PDB entry 8XCH | electron microscopy, 3.40 A resolution | chains b and f of the 32 polymer chains in the assembly

[Chain b]
Protein: Non-structural protein 8
From: Severe acute respiratory syndrome coronavirus 2
Reference sequence: P0DTD1 (R1AB_SARS2); residues 1-198 here correspond to UniProt positions 3943-4140 (UniProt number = residue number + 3942)
Sequence (198 residues; each row starts with the number of its first residue):
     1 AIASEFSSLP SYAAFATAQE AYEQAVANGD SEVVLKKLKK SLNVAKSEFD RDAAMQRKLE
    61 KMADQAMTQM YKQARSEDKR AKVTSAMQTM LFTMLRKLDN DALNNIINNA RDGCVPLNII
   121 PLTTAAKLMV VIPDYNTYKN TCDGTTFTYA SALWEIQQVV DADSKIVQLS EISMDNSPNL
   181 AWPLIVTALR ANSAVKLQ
Unresolved in the structure: 1-5, 192-198
Curated features (UniProtKB/Swiss-Prot):
  - site: Gln198 (Cleavage)

[Chain f]
Molecule: 39-nt RNA strand
Sequence (39 nucleotides; each row starts with the number of its first residue):
   102 CUGCUCCUAG CAUGCUACUA CCGCGUAGCA UUUCCCAUG
Unresolved in the structure: 140

[How chain b and chain f interact]
Contacting residue pairs - 8 pairs, chain b then chain f:
  Lys39(b) with A121(f), salt bridge to the phosphate
  Lys40(b) with A121(f), sugar contact; C122(f), salt bridge to the phosphate
  Asn43(b) with U120(f), hydrogen bond to the sugar; A121(f), hydrogen bond to the phosphate
  Val44(b) with A121(f), sugar contact
  Lys61(b) with G111(f), salt bridge to the phosphate
  Gln65(b) with A110(f), sugar contact
Other interface residues (no listed pair), chain f (6 interface residues in all): U109

[Summary]
Chain b and chain f each contribute 6 residues to their interface, with 2 hydrogen bonds and 3 salt bridges.
Polar pairs include Asn43(b)-U120(f), Asn43(b)-A121(f) and Lys39(b)-A121(f).
Here chain b is Non-structural protein 8 (Severe acute respiratory syndrome coronavirus 2) and chain f is a
39-nt RNA strand. Entry 8XCH (SARS-CoV-2 Replication-Transcription Complex has a dimer-of-dimeric architecture
(ddRTC) in pre-capping initiation) was determined by electron microscopy, deposited together with 9IMK and
9IMM.
